PDB entry 8F76 | electron microscopy, 3.10 A resolution | chains N and X of the 5 polymer chains in the assembly

== Chain N ==
Protein: Nanobody 35
From: Lama glama
Notes: antibody fragment or engineered binder
Sequence (145 residues; row label = number of the first residue in the row):
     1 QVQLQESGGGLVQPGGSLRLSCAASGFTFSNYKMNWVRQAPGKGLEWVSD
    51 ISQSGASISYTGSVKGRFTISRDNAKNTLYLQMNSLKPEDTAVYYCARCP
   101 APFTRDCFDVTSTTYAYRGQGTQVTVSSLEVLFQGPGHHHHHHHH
Unresolved in the structure: 127-145

== Chain X ==
Protein: Guanine nucleotide-binding protein G(s) subunit alpha isoforms short
From: Homo sapiens
UniProtKB: P63092 (GNAS2_HUMAN); the construct has insertions or renumbered stretches relative to UniProt, so the offset changes along the chain: 5-61 = UniProt 5-61; 193-195 = UniProt 62-64; 204-253 = UniProt 204-253; 264-394 = UniProt 264-394
Sequence (261 residues; numbered -7 to 394; 141 numbers in that range are skipped by the numbering (no residue carries them; nothing is unmodelled there); the number before each row is that of its first residue; numbers below 1 keep their minus sign (Gly-7 is residue -7)):
    -7 GGSLEVLFQGPSGNSKTEDQRNEEKAQREANKKIEKQLQKDKQVYRATHR
    43 LLLLGADNSGKSTIVKQMR
   193 ILHGGSGGSGGTSGIFETKFQVDKVNFHMFDVGGQRDERRKWIQCFNDVT
   243 AIIFVVDSSDY
   264 NRLQEALNLFKSIWNNRWLRTISVILFLNKQDLLAEKVLAGKSKIEDYFP
   314 EFARYTTPEDATPEPGEDPRVTRAKYFIRDEFLRISTASGDGRHYCYPHF
   364 TCAVDTENARRIFNDCRDIIQRMHLRQYELL
Unresolved in the structure: -7 to 13, 193-205, 304-305, 322-327, 353-355
Differences from the reference sequence: expression tag (-7 to 4); conflict Asp49 (Gly in P63092), Asn50 (Glu in P63092), Asp249 (Ala in P63092), Asp252 (Ser in P63092), Ala372 (Ile in P63092), Ile375 (Val in P63092); linker (196-203)

== Chain N / chain X interface ==
Contacting residue pairs (29; chain N residue first):
  Leu45(N) with Glu268(X)
  Trp47(N) with Gln267(X); Asn271(X)
  Thr61(N) with Gln267(X)
  Gly62(N) with Asp310(X); Tyr311(X); Pro313(X)
  Lys65(N) with Glu314(X)
  Pro100(N) with Arg232(X)
  Arg105(N) with Asn278(X); Ser352(X)
  Asp106(N) with Ser275(X); Asn278(X); Asn279(X)
  Cys107(N) with Ser275(X), hydrogen bond (backbone-side chain)
  Phe108(N) with Arg231(X); Arg232(X); Ser275(X); Asn279(X)
  Asp109(N) with Asp229(X); Glu230(X); Arg231(X), hydrogen bond (side chain-backbone); Arg232(X), salt bridge
  Ser112(N) with Asp229(X); Glu230(X)
  Thr113(N) with Asp229(X), hydrogen bond (backbone-side chain)
  Thr114(N) with Arg228(X); Glu230(X)
  Tyr115(N) with Arg232(X)
Other interface residues (no listed pair), chain N (18 interface residues in all): Ser59, Ser63, Tyr117
Other interface residues (no listed pair), chain X (21 interface residues in all): Ile235, Lys274, Ile276, Arg280, Leu282

== Summary ==
18 residues of chain N face 21 of chain X across their interface, with 3 hydrogen bonds and 1 salt bridge.
Polar pairs include Asp109(N)-Arg232(X), Cys107(N)-Ser275(X) and Asp109(N)-Arg231(X).
Chain N is Nanobody 35 (Lama glama) and chain X is Guanine nucleotide-binding protein G(s) subunit alpha
isoforms short (Homo sapiens); the structure, Human olfactory receptor OR51E2 bound to propionate in complex
with miniGs399, was determined by electron microscopy.
